Entry 5TSU (X-ray diffraction, 2.20 A resolution); this record covers chains B and D of the 4 polymer chains in the assembly.

# Chain B (and D)
Name: Cystathionine gamma-lyase
From: Homo sapiens
Notes: EC 4.4.1.1; chain D of this document is another copy of the same molecule, construct and numbering; everything in this record applies to it too
UniProtKB: P32929 (CGL_HUMAN); residues 2-405 here = UniProt positions 2-405
Sequence (422 residues; row label = number of the first residue in the row; numbers below 1 keep their minus sign (Met-16 is residue -16)):
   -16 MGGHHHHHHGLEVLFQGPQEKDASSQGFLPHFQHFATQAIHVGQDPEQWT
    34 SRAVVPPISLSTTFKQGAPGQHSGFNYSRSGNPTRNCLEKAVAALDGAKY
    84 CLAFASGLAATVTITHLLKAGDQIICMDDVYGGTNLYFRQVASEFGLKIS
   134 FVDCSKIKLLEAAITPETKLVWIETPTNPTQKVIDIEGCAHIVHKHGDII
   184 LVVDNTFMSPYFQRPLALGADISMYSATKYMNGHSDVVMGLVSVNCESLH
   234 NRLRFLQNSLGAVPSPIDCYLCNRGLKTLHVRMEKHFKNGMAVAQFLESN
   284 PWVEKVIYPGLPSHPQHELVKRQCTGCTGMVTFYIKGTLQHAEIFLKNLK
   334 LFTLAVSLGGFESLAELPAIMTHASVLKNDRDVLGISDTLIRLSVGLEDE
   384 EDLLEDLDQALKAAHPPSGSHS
Disordered / not traced: -16 to 9, 51-55, 400-405 (chain D: -16 to 9, 54-55, 359-362, 400-405)
Modified positions: Lys212 ((2S)-2-amino-6-[[3-hydroxy-2-methyl-5-(phosphonooxymethyl)pyridin-4-yl]methylideneamino]hexanoic acid; LLP)
Sequence notes: expression tag (-16 to 1); engineered mutation Asn59 (Glu in P32929), Leu119 (Arg in P32929), Val339 (Glu in P32929)
Small-molecule neighbours: methionine (MET): Asn59, Tyr60, Arg62
Swiss-Prot annotation at these positions:
  - binding site (substrate): Arg62, Tyr114
  - modified residue: Lys212 (N6-(pyridoxal phosphate)lysine)
  - natural variant: Thr67 (T67I: In CSTNU), Gln240 (Q240E: In CSTNU)

# Interface between chain B and chain D
Pairs across the interface (47):
  Pro29(B) with Lys48(D)
  Glu30(B) with Lys48(D), salt bridge; Ala51(D)
  Gln31(B) with Thr33(D), hydrogen bond (backbone-side chain)
  Thr33(B) with Gln31(D), hydrogen bond (side chain-backbone); Thr33(D)
  Ser34(B) with Phe47(D); Phe58(D); Pro66(D)
  Arg35(B) with Phe47(D); Lys48(D), hydrogen bond (backbone-backbone); Gln49(D); Gly50(D); Ala51(D)
  Ala36(B) with Ser44(D); Thr46(D); Phe47(D), hydrophobic
  Val37(B) with Ser44(D), hydrogen bond (backbone-side chain); Thr46(D), hydrogen bond (backbone-backbone); Lys48(D)
  Val38(B) with Ser44(D), hydrogen bond (backbone-side chain)
  Pro40(B) with Pro40(D), hydrophobic; Ile41(D); Ser42(D)
  Ile41(B) with Pro40(D); Ile41(D), hydrogen bond (backbone-backbone); Leu43(D), hydrophobic
  Ser42(B) with Pro40(D)
  Leu43(B) with Ile41(D), hydrophobic; Tyr253(D), hydrophobic
  Ser44(B) with Ala36(D); Val37(D), hydrogen bond (side chain-backbone); Val38(D), hydrogen bond (side chain-backbone)
  Thr46(B) with Ala36(D); Val37(D), hydrogen bond (backbone-backbone)
  Phe47(B) with Ser34(D); Arg35(D); Ala36(D), hydrophobic
  Lys48(B) with Pro29(D); Glu30(D), salt bridge; Arg35(D), hydrogen bond (backbone-backbone); Val37(D)
  Gln49(B) with Arg35(D)
  Gly50(B) with Arg35(D)
  Phe58(B) with Ser34(D)
  Pro66(B) with Ser34(D)
  Tyr253(B) with Leu43(D), hydrophobic
Other interface residues (no listed pair), chain B (23 interface residues in all): Trp32
Other interface residues (no listed pair), chain D (25 interface residues in all): Trp32, Ser56

# In short
23 residues of chain B face 25 of chain D across their interface, with 11 hydrogen bonds and 2 salt bridges.
Polar contacts include Glu30(B)-Lys48(D), Gln31(B)-Thr33(D) and Val37(B)-Ser44(D). Chain B binds methionine.
Curated annotation (UniProt) lists substrate-binding residues Arg62(B) and Tyr114(B) on chain B.
Both chains are Cystathionine gamma-lyase (Homo sapiens). Entry 5TSU (Active conformation for Engineered human
cystathionine gamma lyase (E59N, R119L, E339V) to depleting methionine) was determined by X-ray diffraction,
deposited together with 5TT2.
